4P9U - chains E and G of the 4 polymer chains in the assembly; structure by X-ray diffraction, 3.21 A resolution.

Chain E:
Molecule: Fatty acid metabolism regulator protein
Source organism: Vibrio cholerae
Reference sequence: Q9KQU8 (FADR_VIBCH); numbering as in UniProt (aligned over 6-277)
Chain sequence (272 residues; row label = number of the first residue in the row):
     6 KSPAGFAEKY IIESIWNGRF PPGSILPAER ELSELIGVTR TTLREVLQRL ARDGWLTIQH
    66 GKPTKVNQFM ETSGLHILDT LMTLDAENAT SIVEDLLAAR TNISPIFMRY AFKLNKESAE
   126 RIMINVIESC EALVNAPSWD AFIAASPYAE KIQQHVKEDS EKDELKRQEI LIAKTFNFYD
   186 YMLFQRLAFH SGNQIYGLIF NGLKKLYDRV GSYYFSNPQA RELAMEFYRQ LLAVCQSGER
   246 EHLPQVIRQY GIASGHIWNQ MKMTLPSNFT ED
Curated features (UniProtKB/Swiss-Prot):
  - DNA-binding region: Glu34 to Gln53 (H-T-H motif)
What the authors report for this chain:
  - binding site for the 31-nt DNA strand: Ala9, Arg35, Thr44, Arg45, Thr46, Thr47, His65, Gly66, Lys67, Thr69
  - binding site for the 31-nt DNA strand (chain G): Glu34, Arg49

Chain G:
Molecule: 31-nt DNA strand
Sequence (31 nucleotides; row label = number of the first residue in the row):
     1 CTTAGGCAAC TGGTCAAACC AGAACATAAA A

Interface between chain E and chain G:
Contacting residue pairs - 16 pairs, chain E then chain G:
  Ser7(E) - DT14(G)  hydrogen bond to the phosphate
  Pro8(E) - DT14(G)  phosphate contact
  Ala9(E) - DT14(G)  hydrogen bond to the phosphate
  Arg35(E) - DC19(G)  base contact
  Thr44(E) - DC15(G)  phosphate contact
  Thr44(E) - DA16(G)  base contact
  Arg45(E) - DA18(G)  base contact
  Thr46(E) - DA16(G)  hydrogen bond to the base
  Thr47(E) - DT14(G)  sugar contact
  Thr47(E) - DC15(G)  hydrogen bond to the phosphate
  His65(E) - DG22(G)  hydrogen bond to the sugar
  His65(E) - DA23(G)  sugar contact
  Gly66(E) - DG22(G)  hydrogen bond to the base
  Gly66(E) - DA23(G)  sugar contact
  Lys67(E) - DA23(G)  hydrogen bond to the phosphate
  Lys67(E) - DA24(G)  salt bridge to the phosphate
Other interface residues (no listed pair), chain E (13 interface residues in all): Val43, Glu50
Other interface residues (no listed pair), chain G (9 interface residues in all): DA21

Summary:
Chain E and chain G form an interface of 13 and 9 residues respectively, with 7 hydrogen bonds and 1 salt
bridge. Among the polar pairs are Thr46(E)-DA16(G), Gly66(E)-DG22(G) and His65(E)-DG22(G). From the paper: a
binding site for the 31-nt DNA strand at Ala9(E), Arg35(E) and Thr44(E) among others; a binding site for the
31-nt DNA strand (chain G) at Glu34(E) and Arg49(E).
Chain E is Fatty acid metabolism regulator protein (Vibrio cholerae) and chain G is a 31-nt DNA strand; the
structure, FadR, Fatty Acid Responsive Transcription Factor from Vibrio cholerae, in Complex with DNA, was
determined by X-ray diffraction, deposited together with 4PDK and 4P96.
